PDB entry 3I9N | X-ray diffraction, 2.01 A resolution | chain A

== Chain A ==
Protein: ADP-ribosyl cyclase 1
Source organism: Homo sapiens
Notes: EC 3.2.2.5; fragment: extracellular domain, enzymatic domain, residues 45-300
UniProtKB: P28907 (CD38_HUMAN); numbering as in UniProt (aligned over 45-300)
Sequence (262 residues; row label = number of the first residue in the row):
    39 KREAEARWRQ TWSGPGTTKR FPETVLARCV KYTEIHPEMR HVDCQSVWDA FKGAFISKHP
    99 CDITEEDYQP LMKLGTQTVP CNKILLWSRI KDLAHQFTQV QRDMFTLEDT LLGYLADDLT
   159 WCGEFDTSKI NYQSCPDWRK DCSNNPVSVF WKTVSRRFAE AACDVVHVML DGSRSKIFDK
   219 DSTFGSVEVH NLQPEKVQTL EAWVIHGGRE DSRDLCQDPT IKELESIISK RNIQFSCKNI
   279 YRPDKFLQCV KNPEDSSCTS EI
Not modelled in the structure: 39-44, 297-300
Cystine bridges: C67-C82, C99-C180, C119-C201, C160-C173, C254-C275, C287-C296
Sequence notes: expression tag (39-44); engineered mutation T49 (Gln in P28907), D100 (Asn in P28907), D164 (Asn in P28907), D209 (Asn in P28907), D219 (Asn in P28907)
Residues lining bound ligands: ribo-2'F-ADPR (AVW; [(2R,3S,4R,5R)-5-(6-amino-9H-purin-9-yl)-3,4-dihydroxytetrahydrofuran-2-yl]methyl [(2R,3R,4S)-4-fluoro-3-hydroxytetrahydrofuran-2-yl]methyl dihydrogen diphosphate): L124, W125, S126, R127, L145, W176, W189, S193, F196, S220, T221, F222, E226
UniProt features mapped onto this chain:
  - active site: C119, C201
  - natural variant: R140 (R140W: Seems to contribute to the development of type II diabetes)
  - mutagenesis: C119 (C119K: Loss of cADPR hydrolase activity; C119R/E/A: Loss of cADPR hydrolase and ADP-ribosyl cyclase activity), C160 (C160A: Loss of cADPR hydrolase and ADP-ribosyl cyclase activity), C173 (C173A: Loss of cADPR hydrolase and ADP-ribosyl cyclase activity), C201 (C201D/K/A: Loss of cADPR hydrolase and ADP-ribosyl cyclase activity; C201E: Loss of cADPR hydrolase activity)
From the paper describing this entry:
  - binding site for ribo-2'F-ADPR: W125, S126, R127, T221, F222, E226
  - catalytic residues: E226
  - specificity-determining residues: T221 (proposed by the authors, not directly observed)

== Overview ==
Bound to chain A: ribo-2'F-ADPR. UniProt lists active-site residues C119 and C201 and 4 mutagenesis sites.
From the paper: the catalytic residue E226; a binding site for ribo-2'F-ADPR at W125, S126 and R127 among
others.
Chain A is ADP-ribosyl cyclase 1 (Homo sapiens); the structure, Crystal structure of human CD38 complexed with
an analog ribo-2'F-ADP ribose, was determined by X-ray diffraction together with 3I9J, 3I9K, 3I9L and 3I9M
from the same study.
